6S2F - chains E and B of the 4 polymer chains in the assembly; structure by electron microscopy, 5.80 A resolution (low resolution: residue-level contacts below are approximate; hydrogen-bond / salt-bridge calls are withheld).

# Chain E
Name: Chromosome transmission fidelity protein 18
From: Saccharomyces cerevisiae (strain ATCC 204508 / S288c)
UniProt: P49956 (CTF18_YEAST); residues 713-741 here = UniProt positions 713-741
Sequence (33 residues; numbered 709 to 741; the number before each row is that of its first residue):
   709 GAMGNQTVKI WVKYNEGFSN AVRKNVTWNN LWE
Disordered / not traced: 709-714, 741
Sequence notes: expression tag (709-712)
What the authors report for this chain:
  - mutagenesis - V730R/R731A/K732A: decreased binding to DNA polymerase epsilon catalytic subunit A

# Chain B
Name: Sister chromatid cohesion protein DCC1
From: Saccharomyces cerevisiae (strain ATCC 204508 / S288c)
UniProt: P25559 (DCC1_YEAST); numbering as in UniProt (aligned over 1-380)
Sequence (380 residues; each row starts with the number of its first residue):
     1 MSINLHSAPE YDPSYKLIQL TPELLDIIQD PVQNHQLRFK SLDKDKSEVV LCSHDKTWVL
    61 KQRKHSNTVL LMREFVPEQP ITFDETLLFG LSKPYMDVVG FAKTESEFET RETHGELNLN
   121 SVPIYNGELD FSDKIMKRSS TKVIGTLEEL LENSPCSALE GISKWHKIGG SVKDGVLCIL
   181 SQDFLFKALH VLLMSAMAES LDLQHLNVED THHAVGKDIE DEFNPYTREI IETVLNKFAV
   241 QEQEAENNTW RLRIPFIAQW YGIQALRKYV SGISMPIDEF LIKWKSLFPP FFPCDIDIDM
   301 LRGYHFKPTD KTVQYIAKST LPMDPKERFK VLFRLQSQWD LEDIKPLIEE LNSRGMKIDS
   361 FIMKYARRKR LGKKTVVTSR
Disordered / not traced: 1, 243-246
What the authors report for this chain:
  - mutagenesis - K364A/R367A/R380A: decreased binding to DNA polymerase epsilon catalytic subunit A

# Interface between chain E and chain B
Contacting residue pairs - 32 pairs, chain E then chain B:
  Asn723(E) - Ser66(B)
  Phe726(E) - His65(B)
  Phe726(E) - Asn67(B)
  Ser727(E) - His65(B)
  Ser727(E) - Ser66(B)
  Asn728(E) - Arg63(B)
  Asn728(E) - Lys64(B)
  Asn728(E) - His65(B)
  Ala729(E) - Arg63(B)
  Ala729(E) - Lys64(B)
  Val730(E) - Gln62(B)
  Val730(E) - Arg63(B)
  Arg731(E) - Lys61(B)
  Arg731(E) - Gln62(B)
  Arg731(E) - Arg63(B)
  Arg731(E) - Glu109(B)
  Arg731(E) - Arg111(B)
  Lys732(E) - Lys61(B)
  Lys732(E) - Gln62(B)
  Asn733(E) - Glu48(B)
  Asn733(E) - Lys61(B)
  Asn733(E) - Gln62(B)
  Val734(E) - Glu48(B)
  Val734(E) - Val49(B)
  Val734(E) - Leu60(B)
  Val734(E) - Gln62(B)
  Thr735(E) - Val49(B)
  Trp736(E) - Lys44(B)
  Trp736(E) - Val49(B)
  Asn737(E) - Lys44(B)
  Asn737(E) - Asp45(B)
  Asn738(E) - Gln62(B)
Interface residues without a listed pair, chain E (15 interface residues in all): Gly725
Interface residues without a listed pair, chain B (18 interface residues in all): Ser41, Asp43, Lys46, Ser47

# Overview
Chain E and chain B form an interface of 15 and 18 residues respectively. From the paper: V730R/R731A/K732A of
chain E reduce binding to DNA polymerase epsilon catalytic subunit A; K364A/R367A/R380A of chain B reduce
binding to DNA polymerase epsilon catalytic subunit A.
Chain E is Chromosome transmission fidelity protein 18 and chain B is Sister chromatid cohesion protein DCC1,
both from Saccharomyces cerevisiae (strain ATCC 204508 / S288c); the structure, Cryo-EM structure of Ctf18-1-8
in complex with the catalytic domain of DNA polymerase epsilon (Class 2), was determined by electron
microscopy, deposited together with 6S1C and 6S2E.
